8IHN - chains A and M of the 7 polymer chains in the assembly; structure by electron microscopy, 3.37 A resolution.

[Chain A]
Molecule: Histone H3
Source organism: Xenopus laevis
Notes: fragment: N-ter
Reference sequence: A0A310TTQ1 (A0A310TTQ1_XENLA); residues 1-24 here correspond to UniProt positions 2-25 (UniProt number = residue number + 1)
Chain sequence (24 residues; numbered 1 to 24; the number before each row is that of its first residue):
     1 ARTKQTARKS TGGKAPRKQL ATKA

[Chain M]
Molecule: RCO1 isoform 1
Source organism: Saccharomyces cerevisiae
Reference sequence: A0A8H4BXB0 (A0A8H4BXB0_YEASX); residues 1-684 here = UniProt positions 1-684
Chain sequence (684 residues; numbered 1 to 684; the number before each row is that of its first residue):
     1 MDTSKKDTTR SPSHSNSSSP SSSSLSSSSS KEKKRPKRLS SQNVNYDLKR RKIITSEGIE
    61 RSFKNEHSNL AVEDNIPEEE PKELLEKDSK GNIIKLNEPS TISEDSKVSV TGLPLNKGPS
   121 EKIKRESLWN YRKNLGGQSN NSEMTLVPSK RFTQVPKNFQ DLNRNDLKTF LTENMTEESN
   181 IRSTIGWNGD IINRTRDREP ESDRDNKKLS NIRTKIILST NATYDSKSKL FGQNSIKSTS
   241 NASEKIFRDK NNSTIDFENE DFCSACNQSG SFLCCDTCPK SFHFLCLDPP IDPNNLPKGD
   301 WHCNECKFKI FINNSMATLK KIESNFIKQN NNVKIFAKLL FNIDSHNPKQ FQLPNYIKET
   361 FPAVKTGSRG QYSDENDKIP LTDRQLFNTS YGQSITKLDS YNPDTHIDSN SGKFLICYKC
   421 NQTRLGSWSH PENSRLIMTC DYCQTPWHLD CVPRASFKNL GSKWKCPLHS PTKVYKKIHH
   481 CQEDNSVNYK VWKKQRLINK KNQLYYEPLQ KIGYQNNGNI QIIPTTSHTD YDFNQDFKIT
   541 QIDENSIKYD FFDKIYKSKM VQKRKLFQFQ ESLIDKLVSN GSQNGNSEDN MVKDIASLIY
   601 FQVSNNDKSS NNKSASKSNN LRKLWDLKEL TNVVVPNELD SIQFNDFSSD EIKHLLYLKK
   661 IIESKPKEEL LKFLNIENPE NQSE
Disordered / not traced: 1-84, 125-257, 481-486, 526-533, 578-580, 592-684
Reported in the primary citation:
  - mutagenesis - R61E, D261A: increased binding to K36-methylated nucleosomes
  - mutagenesis - R61E/K64E, K64E: decreased binding to nucleosomes

[Interface between chain A and chain M]
Contacting residue pairs - 15 pairs, chain A then chain M:
  Ala1(A) - Gly299(M)  hydrogen bond (backbone-backbone)
  Arg2(A) - Asn259(M)
  Arg2(A) - Cys274(M)  hydrogen bond (backbone-backbone)
  Thr3(A) - Phe272(M)
  Thr3(A) - Phe284(M)
  Lys4(A) - Asn259(M)
  Lys4(A) - Glu260(M)  hydrogen bond (side chain-backbone)
  Lys4(A) - Asp261(M)  salt bridge
  Lys4(A) - Phe272(M)
  Lys4(A) - Cys274(M)
  Lys4(A) - Ser281(M)
  Gln5(A) - Gly270(M)
  Gln5(A) - Ser271(M)
  Thr6(A) - Gly270(M)
  Thr6(A) - Ser271(M)  hydrogen bond (side chain-backbone)
Interface residues without a listed pair, chain A (7 interface residues in all): Lys23
Interface residues without a listed pair, chain M (14 interface residues in all): Leu273, Leu296, Trp301, Phe387

[In short]
The interface between chain A and chain M involves 7 residues on one side and 14 on the other; the contacts
include 4 hydrogen bonds and 1 salt bridge. Polar pairs include Lys4(A)-Asp261(M), Lys4(A)-Glu260(M) and
Thr6(A)-Ser271(M). From the paper: R61E and D261A of chain M increase binding to K36-methylated nucleosomes;
R61E/K64E and K64E of chain M reduce binding to nucleosomes.
Here chain A is Histone H3 (Xenopus laevis) and chain M is RCO1 isoform 1 (Saccharomyces cerevisiae). Entry
8IHN (Cryo-EM structure of the Rpd3S core complex) was determined by electron microscopy together with 8IHM
and 8IHT from the same study.
